PDB entry 3R66 | X-ray diffraction, 2.30 A resolution | chains B and C of the 4 polymer chains in the assembly

[Chain B]
Molecule: Non-structural protein 1
Organism: Influenza B virus
UniProt: P03502 (NS1_INBLE); numbering as in UniProt (aligned over 1-103)
Amino-acid sequence (113 residues; each row starts with the number of its first residue; numbers below 1 keep their minus sign (Met-9 is residue -9)):
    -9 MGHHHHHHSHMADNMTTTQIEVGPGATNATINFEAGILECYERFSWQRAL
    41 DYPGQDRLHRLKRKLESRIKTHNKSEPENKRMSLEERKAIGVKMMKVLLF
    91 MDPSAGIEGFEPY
Not modelled in the structure: -9 to 6, 103
Sequence notes: expression tag (-9 to 0)
Swiss-Prot annotation at these positions:
  - motif: Arg50 to Leu55 (Nuclear localization signal)
  - mutagenesis: Arg33 (R33A: Partial loss of dsRNA-binding and no effect on inhibition of IFN-beta promoter; when associated with A-38), Arg38 (R38A: Partial loss of dsRNA-binding and no effect on inhibition of IFN-beta promoter; when associated with A-33), Arg47 (R47A: Complete loss of dsRNA-binding and 40% loss of inhibition of IFN-beta promoter; when associated with A-50), Arg50 (R50A: Complete loss of dsRNA-binding and 40% loss of inhibition of IFN-beta promoter; when associated with A-47), Lys52 (K52A: Partial loss of dsRNA-binding and 15% loss of inhibition of IFN-beta promoter; when associated with A-53 and A-54), Arg53 (R53A: Partial loss of dsRNA-binding and 15% loss of inhibition of IFN-beta promoter; when associated with A-52 and A-54), Lys54 (K54A: Partial loss of dsRNA-binding and 15% loss of inhibition of IFN-beta promoter; when associated with A-52 and A-53), Arg58 (R58A: Complete loss of dsRNA-binding and 20% loss of inhibition of IFN-beta promoter; when associated with A-60 and A-64), Lys60 (K60A: Complete loss of dsRNA-binding and 20% loss of inhibition of IFN-beta promoter; when associated with A-58 and A-64), Lys64 (K64A: Complete loss of dsRNA-binding and 20% loss of inhibition of IFN-beta promoter; when associated with A-58 and A-60), Lys70 (K70A: No effect on dsRNA-binding and inhibition of IFN-beta promoter; when associated with A-71), Arg71 (R71A: No effect on dsRNA-binding and inhibition of IFN-beta promoter; when associated with A-70), 4 further mutagenesis entries in UniProt

[Chain C]
Molecule: Ubiquitin-like protein ISG15
Organism: Homo sapiens
UniProt: P05161 (ISG15_HUMAN); residues 1-157 here = UniProt positions 1-157
Amino-acid sequence (164 residues; numbered -6 to 157; the number before each row is that of its first residue; numbers below 1 keep their minus sign (Ser-6 is residue -6)):
    -6 SHHHHHHMGWDLTVKMLAGNEFQVSLSSSMSVSELKAQITQKIGVHAFQQ
    44 RLAVHPSGVALQDRVPLASQGLGPGSTVLLVVDKCDEPLSILVRNNKGRS
    94 STYEVRLTQTVAHLKQQVSGLEGVQDDLFWLTFEGKPLEDQLPLGEYGLK
   144 PLSTVFMNLRLRGG
Not modelled in the structure: -6 to 3, 155-157
Sequence notes: expression tag (-6 to 0)
Modified residues: Cys78 (3-sulfinoalanine; CSD)
Swiss-Prot annotation at these positions:
  - region: Arg153 to Gly157 (Involved in the ligation of specific target proteins)
  - motif: Leu152 to Gly157 (LRLRGG)
  - site: Arg153 (Interacts with activating enzyme)
  - modified residue: Cys78 (S-nitrosocysteine)
  - cross-link: Gly157 (Glycyl lysine isopeptide (Gly-Lys) (interchain with K-? in acceptor proteins))
  - mutagenesis: Arg44 (R44A: Does not affect ISG15 signaling, interaction with ITGAL or activation of SRC family tyrosine kinases), Ser83 (S83A: Does not affect ISG15 signaling, interaction with ITGAL or activation of SRC family tyrosine kinases), Tyr96 (Y96L: Reduces ISG15 signaling. Strongly reduces ISG15 signaling and abolishes interaction with ITGAL and activation of SRC family tyrosine kinases; when associated with D-102), Arg99 (R99A: Strongly reduces ISG15 signaling and abolishes interaction with ITGAL), Thr101 (T101A: Strongly reduces ISG15 signaling and abolishes interaction with ITGAL and activation of SRC family tyrosine kinases), Gln102 (Q102D: Reduces ISG15 signaling. Strongly reduces ISG15 signaling and abolishes interaction with ITGAL and activation of SRC family tyrosine kinases; when associated with L-96), Thr103 (T103A: Strongly reduces ISG15 signaling and abolishes interaction with ITGAL)

[How chain B and chain C interact]
Contacting residue pairs (12; chain B residue first):
  Glu29(B) with Lys77(C), salt bridge
  Glu32(B) with Lys77(C), salt bridge
  Arg33(B) with Lys77(C)
  Trp36(B) with Gln42(C); Val75(C); Lys77(C)
  Gln37(B) with Met9(C); Val74(C); Val75(C), hydrogen bond (side chain-backbone)
  Arg38(B) with Ile36(C), hydrogen bond (side chain-backbone); Val38(C)
  Lys78(B) with Lys77(C)
Interface residues without a listed pair, chain B (10 interface residues in all): Phe34, Ala39, Glu75
Interface residues without a listed pair, chain C (14 interface residues in all): Leu10, Ala11, Gly37, Leu73, Asp79, Glu80, Thr101

[Summary]
10 residues of chain B and 14 residues of chain C are in contact, with 2 hydrogen bonds and 2 salt bridges.
Polar pairs include Glu29(B)-Lys77(C), Glu32(B)-Lys77(C) and Gln37(B)-Val75(C). UniProt lists 16 mutagenesis
sites on chain B; 7 mutagenesis sites on chain C.
Here chain B is Non-structural protein 1 (Influenza B virus) and chain C is Ubiquitin-like protein ISG15 (Homo
sapiens). Entry 3R66 (Crystal structure of human ISG15 in complex with NS1 N-terminal region from influenza
virus B, Northeast ...) was determined by X-ray diffraction.
